3GLB - chains A and B; structure by X-ray diffraction, 2.80 A resolution.

== Chain A (and B) ==
Molecule: HTH-type transcriptional regulator catM
From: Acinetobacter sp
Notes: chain B of this document is another copy of the same molecule, construct and numbering; everything in this record applies to it too
Reference sequence: P07774 (CATM_ACIAD); numbering as in UniProt (aligned over 89-303)
Amino-acid sequence (225 residues; row label = number of the first residue in the row):
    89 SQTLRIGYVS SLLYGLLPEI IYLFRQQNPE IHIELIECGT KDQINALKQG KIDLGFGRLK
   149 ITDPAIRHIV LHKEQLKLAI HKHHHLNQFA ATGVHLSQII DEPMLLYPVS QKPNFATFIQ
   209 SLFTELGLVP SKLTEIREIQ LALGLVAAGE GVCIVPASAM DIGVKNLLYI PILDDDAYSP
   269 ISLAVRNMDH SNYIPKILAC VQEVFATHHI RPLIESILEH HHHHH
Not modelled in the structure: 304-313 (chain B: 89, 302-313)
Differences from the reference sequence: engineered mutation His156 (Arg in P07774); expression tag (304-313)
Residues lining bound ligands: (2Z,4Z)-hexa-2,4-dienedioic acid (CCU): Val97, Ser98, Ser99, Gly127, Thr128, Arg146, Leu147, Tyr195, Pro196, Pro201, Asn202, Phe203, Ile227

== How chain A and chain B interact ==
Pairs across the interface (57; chain A residue first):
  Tyr96(A) with Leu229(B)
  Ser98(A) with Gln228(B), hydrogen bond
  Leu101(A) with Gln228(B); Leu229(B), hydrophobic; Val252(B)
  Tyr102(A) with Tyr102(B), hydrogen bond; Gln228(B), hydrogen bond; Ile250(B), hydrophobic; Gly251(B); Lys253(B), hydrogen bond (backbone-side chain)
  Gly103(A) with Lys253(B)
  Pro106(A) with Gly232(B); Ala235(B); Ala236(B)
  Glu107(A) with Asn254(B), hydrogen bond
  Ile109(A) with Ala236(B), hydrophobic
  Tyr110(A) with His169(B); Ala235(B); Ala236(B); Gly237(B)
  Arg113(A) with Glu238(B), salt bridge
  Leu123(A) with Leu229(B); Leu233(B), hydrophobic
  Glu125(A) with Arg225(B), salt bridge
  His169(A) with Tyr110(B)
  Arg225(A) with Glu125(B), salt bridge; Arg225(B)
  Glu226(A) with Gln228(B), hydrogen bond
  Gln228(A) with Ser98(B); Leu101(B); Tyr102(B); Gln228(B), hydrogen bond
  Leu229(A) with Tyr96(B); Leu101(B), hydrophobic
  Gly232(A) with Pro106(B)
  Leu233(A) with Leu123(B), hydrophobic
  Ala235(A) with Pro106(B), hydrophobic; Tyr110(B)
  Ala236(A) with Pro106(B); Tyr110(B); Arg113(B)
  Gly237(A) with Tyr110(B)
  Glu238(A) with Arg113(B), salt bridge; Ile121(B)
  Asp249(A) with Gly251(B); Lys253(B), salt bridge
  Ile250(A) with Tyr102(B); Asp249(B); Ile250(B); Gly251(B), hydrogen bond (backbone-backbone)
  Gly251(A) with Tyr102(B); Asp249(B)
  Val252(A) with Leu101(B)
  Lys253(A) with Tyr102(B), hydrogen bond (side chain-backbone); Gly103(B); Asp249(B), salt bridge
  Asn254(A) with Glu107(B), hydrogen bond
Interface residues without a listed pair, chain A (32 interface residues in all): His120, Ile121, His171
Interface residues without a listed pair, chain B (31 interface residues in all): Ile109, His171, Glu226

== In short ==
Chain A and chain B form an interface of 32 and 31 residues respectively, with 10 hydrogen bonds and 6 salt
bridges. Polar contacts include Arg113(A)-Glu238(B), Glu125(A)-Arg225(B) and Asp249(A)-Lys253(B). Bound to
chain A: (2Z,4Z)-hexa-2,4-dienedioic acid.
Chain A and chain B are both HTH-type transcriptional regulator catM (Acinetobacter sp); the structure,
Crystal structure of the effector binding domain of a CATM variant (R156H), was determined by X-ray
diffraction, deposited together with 2H99 and 2H9B.
